Entry 7X74 (electron microscopy, 3.70 A resolution); this record covers chains C and P of the 13 polymer chains in the assembly.

== Chain C ==
Protein: DNA-directed RNA polymerase subunit beta
Source organism: Streptomyces coelicolor A3(2)
Notes: EC 2.7.7.6
Reference sequence: Q9L0L0 (RPOB_STRCO); numbering as in UniProt (aligned over 1-1161)
Chain sequence (1161 residues; numbered 1 to 1161; the number before each row is that of its first residue):
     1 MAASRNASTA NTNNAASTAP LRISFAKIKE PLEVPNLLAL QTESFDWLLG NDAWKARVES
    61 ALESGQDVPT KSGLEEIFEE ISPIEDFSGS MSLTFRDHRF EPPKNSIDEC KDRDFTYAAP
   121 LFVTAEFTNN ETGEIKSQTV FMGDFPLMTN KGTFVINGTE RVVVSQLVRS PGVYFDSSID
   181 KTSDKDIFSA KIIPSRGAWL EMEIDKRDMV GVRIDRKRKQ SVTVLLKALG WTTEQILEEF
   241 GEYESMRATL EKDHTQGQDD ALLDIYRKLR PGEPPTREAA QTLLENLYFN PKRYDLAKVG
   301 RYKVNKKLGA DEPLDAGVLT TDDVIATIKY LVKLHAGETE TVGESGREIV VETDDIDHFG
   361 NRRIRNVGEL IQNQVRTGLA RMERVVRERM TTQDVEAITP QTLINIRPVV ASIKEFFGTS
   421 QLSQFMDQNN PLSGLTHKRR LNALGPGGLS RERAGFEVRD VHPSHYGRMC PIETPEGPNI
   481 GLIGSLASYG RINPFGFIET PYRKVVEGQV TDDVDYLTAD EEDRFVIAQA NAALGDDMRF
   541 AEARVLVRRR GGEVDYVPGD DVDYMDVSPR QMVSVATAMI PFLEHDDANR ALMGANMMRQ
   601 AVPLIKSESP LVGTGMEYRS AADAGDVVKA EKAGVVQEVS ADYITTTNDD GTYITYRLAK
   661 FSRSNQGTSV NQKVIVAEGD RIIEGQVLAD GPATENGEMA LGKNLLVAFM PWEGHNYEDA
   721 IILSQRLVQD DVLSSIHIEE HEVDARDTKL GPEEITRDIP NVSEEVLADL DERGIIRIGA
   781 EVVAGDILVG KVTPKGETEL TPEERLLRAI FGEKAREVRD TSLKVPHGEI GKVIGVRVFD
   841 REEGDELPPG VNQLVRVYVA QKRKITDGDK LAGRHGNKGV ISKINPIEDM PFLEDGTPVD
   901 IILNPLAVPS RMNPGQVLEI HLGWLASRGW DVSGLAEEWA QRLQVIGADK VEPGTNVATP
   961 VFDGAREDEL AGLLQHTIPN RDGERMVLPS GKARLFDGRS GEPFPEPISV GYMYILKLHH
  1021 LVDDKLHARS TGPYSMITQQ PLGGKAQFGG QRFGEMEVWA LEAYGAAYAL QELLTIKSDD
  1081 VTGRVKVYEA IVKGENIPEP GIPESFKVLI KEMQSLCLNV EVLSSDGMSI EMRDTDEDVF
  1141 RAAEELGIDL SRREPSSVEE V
Not modelled in the structure: 1-15, 1132-1161

== Chain P ==
Molecule: 84-nt DNA strand
Sequence (84 nucleotides; row label = number of the first residue in the row):
     1 GGCGACCCGG CGCCGCCTAC GGTCAGTACT ACGGGTAGGG GGTATCGGGC AACGCGGCAC
    61 TGAACACCGT TGTCATGTGC CTTG

== How chain C and chain P interact ==
Pairs across the interface (30):
  Ile156(C) - DT23(P)  phosphate contact
  Asn157(C) - DT23(P)  phosphate contact
  Asn157(C) - DC24(P)  phosphate contact
  Thr159(C) - DT23(P)  hydrogen bond to the phosphate
  Arg161(C) - DG22(P)  hydrogen bond to the phosphate
  Arg161(C) - DT23(P)  salt bridge to the phosphate
  Arg381(C) - DG26(P)  base contact
  Arg384(C) - DT27(P)  hydrogen bond to the base
  Val385(C) - DT27(P)  base contact
  Glu388(C) - DT27(P)  base contact
  Asn405(C) - DG26(P)  sugar contact
  Arg407(C) - DA25(P)  hydrogen bond to the phosphate
  Arg407(C) - DG26(P)  hydrogen bond to the phosphate
  Pro408(C) - DG26(P)  base contact
  Ala411(C) - DA25(P)  sugar contact
  Lys414(C) - DC24(P)  sugar contact
  Glu415(C) - DC24(P)  base contact
  Glu415(C) - DA25(P)  base contact
  Thr419(C) - DG22(P)  base contact
  Thr419(C) - DT23(P)  base contact
  Phe425(C) - DG22(P)  phosphate contact
  Glu452(C) - DC14(P)  base contact
  Gly1044(C) - DA19(P)  phosphate contact
  Lys1045(C) - DA19(P)  hydrogen bond to the phosphate
  Ala1046(C) - DC20(P)  phosphate contact
  Gln1051(C) - DT18(P)  phosphate contact
  Arg1052(C) - DC17(P)  salt bridge to the phosphate
  Arg1052(C) - DT18(P)  hydrogen bond to the phosphate
  Gly1054(C) - DC17(P)  phosphate contact
  Met1056(C) - DC16(P)  phosphate contact
Also at the interface, not in a pair above, chain C (28 interface residues in all): Thr182, Lys219, Gly1050, Glu1055
Also at the interface, not in a pair above, chain P (15 interface residues in all): DC6, DC8, DG15

== In short ==
28 residues of chain C and 15 residues of chain P are in contact, with 7 hydrogen bonds and 2 salt bridges.
Among the polar pairs are Arg384(C)-DT27(P), Thr159(C)-DT23(P) and Arg161(C)-DG22(P).
Chain C is DNA-directed RNA polymerase subunit beta (Streptomyces coelicolor A3(2)) and chain P is an 84-nt
DNA strand; the structure, Cryo-EM structure of Streptomyces coelicolor transcription initial complex with two
Zur dimers, was determined by electron microscopy, deposited together with 7VO0, 7VO9, 7VPD, 7VPZ, 7X75 and
7X76.
